Entry 1P8V (X-ray diffraction, 2.60 A resolution); this record covers chains A and C of the 3 polymer chains in the assembly.

# Chain A
Protein: Platelet glycoprotein Ib alpha chain
From: Homo sapiens
Notes: fragment: Glycoprotein 1B alpha
Reference sequence: P07359 (GP1BA_HUMAN); residues 1-278 here correspond to UniProt positions 17-294 (UniProt number = residue number + 16)
Amino-acid sequence (279 residues; row label = number of the first residue in the row):
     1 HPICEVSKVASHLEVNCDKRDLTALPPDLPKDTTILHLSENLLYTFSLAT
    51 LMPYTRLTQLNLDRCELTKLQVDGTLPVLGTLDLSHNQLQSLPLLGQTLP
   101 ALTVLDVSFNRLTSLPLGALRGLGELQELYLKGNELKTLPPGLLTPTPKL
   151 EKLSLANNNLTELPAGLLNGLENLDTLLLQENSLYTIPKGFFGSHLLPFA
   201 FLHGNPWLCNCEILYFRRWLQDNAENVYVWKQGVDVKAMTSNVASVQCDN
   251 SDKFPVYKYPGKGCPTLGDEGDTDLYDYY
Sequence notes: engineered mutation Asp21 (Asn37 in P07359); modified residue (276); cloning artifact (279)
Modified / non-standard residues: Tyr276 (o-sulfo-l-tyrosine; TYS); Tyr279 (o-sulfo-l-tyrosine; TYS)
Disulfides: Cys4-Cys17, Cys209-Cys248, Cys211-Cys264

# Chain C
Protein: Prothrombin
From: Homo sapiens
Notes: EC 3.4.21.5; fragment: Alpha Thrombin, heavy chain
Reference sequence: P00734 (THRB_HUMAN); residues 1-258 here correspond to UniProt positions 364-621 (UniProt number = residue number + 363)
Amino-acid sequence (259 residues; each row starts with the number of its first residue):
     1 IVEGSDAEIGMSPWQVMLFRKSPQELLCGASLISDRWVLTAAHCLLYPPW
    51 DKNFTENDLLVRIGKHSRTRYERNIEKISMLEKIYIHPRYNWRENLDRDI
   101 ALMKLKKPVAFSDYIHPVCLPDRETAASLLQAGYKGRVTGWGNLKETWTA
   151 NVGKGQPSVLQVVNLPIVERPVCKDSTRIRITDNMFCAGYKPDEGKRGDA
   201 CEGDSGGPFVMKSPFNNRWYQMGIVSWGEGCDRDGKYGFYTHVFRLKKWI
   251 QKVIDQFGE
Not modelled in the structure: 147-154, 259
Sequence notes: cloning artifact (259)
Curated features (UniProtKB/Swiss-Prot):
  - region: Ala188 to Val210 (High affinity receptor-binding region which is also known as the TP508 peptide)
  - active site (Charge relay system): His43, Asp99, Ser205
  - glycosylation: Asn53 (N-linked (GlcNAc...) (complex) asparagine)
Disulfides: Cys28-Cys44, Cys173-Cys187, Cys201-Cys231
Glycans and other covalent adducts: N-acetylglucosamine (NAG) linked to Asn53; diisopropyl phosphonate (DFP) linked to Ser205
Residues lining bound ligands: diisopropyl phosphonate (DFP): Leu27, Cys28, His43, Cys44, Trp50, Lys52, Ala200, Cys201, Glu202, Gly203, Asp204, Ser226, Trp227

# Chain A / chain C interface
Pairs across the interface (33; chain A residue first):
  Leu117(A) - Ser128(C)
  Leu117(A) - Tyr134(C)
  Leu117(A) - Phe215(C)
  Gly118(A) - Phe215(C)
  Arg121(A) - Glu124(C)  salt bridge
  Arg121(A) - Phe215(C)
  Arg121(A) - Asn216(C)
  Pro141(A) - Ala127(C)
  Pro141(A) - Ser128(C)
  Pro141(A) - Gln131(C)
  Gly142(A) - Ala127(C)
  Thr145(A) - Arg123(C)
  Thr145(A) - Glu124(C)
  Thr145(A) - Ala127(C)
  Pro146(A) - Glu124(C)
  Asp274(A) - Arg245(C)  hydrogen bond (backbone-side chain)
  Leu275(A) - Arg123(C)
  Leu275(A) - Phe244(C)  hydrophobic
  Leu275(A) - Arg245(C)
  Tyr276(A) - Arg123(C)
  Tyr276(A) - Phe244(C)
  Tyr276(A) - Arg245(C)  hydrogen bond (backbone-side chain)
  Tyr276(A) - Lys247(C)
  Tyr276(A) - Lys248(C)
  Asp277(A) - Arg98(C)  salt bridge
  Asp277(A) - Asn184(C)  hydrogen bond
  Asp277(A) - Arg245(C)  salt bridge
  Tyr278(A) - Lys248(C)
  Tyr279(A) - His87(C)
  Tyr279(A) - Pro88(C)
  Tyr279(A) - Arg89(C)
  Tyr279(A) - Trp249(C)
  Tyr279(A) - Lys252(C)
Other interface residues (no listed pair), chain A (14 interface residues in all): Thr273
Other interface residues (no listed pair), chain C (21 interface residues in all): Asp183, Leu246

# In short
14 residues of chain A face 21 of chain C across their interface; the contacts include 3 hydrogen bonds and 3
salt bridges. Polar pairs include Arg121(A)-Glu124(C), Asp277(A)-Arg98(C) and Asp277(A)-Arg245(C). Covalently
linked N-acetylglucosamine: at Asn53(C). Covalently linked diisopropyl phosphonate: at Ser205(C).
Chain A is Platelet glycoprotein Ib alpha chain and chain C is Prothrombin, both from Homo sapiens; the
structure, Crystal structure of the complex of platelet receptor gpib-alpha and alpha-thrombin at 2.6A, was
determined by X-ray diffraction.
